PDB entry 5AHR | X-ray diffraction, 2.19 A resolution | chain A

# Chain A
Name: DNA cross-link repair 1A protein
Organism: Homo sapiens
UniProt: Q6PJP8 (DCR1A_HUMAN); numbering as in UniProt (aligned over 700-1040)
Amino-acid sequence (343 residues; numbered 698 to 1040; the number before each row is that of its first residue):
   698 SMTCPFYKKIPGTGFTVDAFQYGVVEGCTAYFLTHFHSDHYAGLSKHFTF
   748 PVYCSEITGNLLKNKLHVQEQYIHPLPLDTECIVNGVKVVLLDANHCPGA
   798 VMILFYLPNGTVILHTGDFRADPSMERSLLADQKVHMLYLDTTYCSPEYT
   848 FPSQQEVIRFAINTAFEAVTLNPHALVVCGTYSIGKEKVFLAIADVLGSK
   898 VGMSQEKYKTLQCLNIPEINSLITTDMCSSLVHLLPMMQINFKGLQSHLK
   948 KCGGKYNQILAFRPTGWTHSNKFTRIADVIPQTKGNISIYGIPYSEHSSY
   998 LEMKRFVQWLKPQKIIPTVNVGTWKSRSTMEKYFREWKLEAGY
Unresolved in the structure: 963-975
Construct notes: expression tag (698-699)
Metal / ion sites: Zn2+: His732, His734, His793, Asp815
UniProt features mapped onto this chain:
  - mutagenesis: Asp838 (D838N: Impaired nuclear focus formation, reduced interaction with PIAS and increased sensitivity to cisplatin), His994 (H994A: Impaired nuclear focus formation, reduced interaction with PIAS and increased sensitivity to cisplatin)
Reported in the primary citation:
  - conformationally variable residues (side-chain flip): Asp736
  - mutagenesis - D736A: abolished catalytic activity (citing earlier work)
  - mutagenesis - K904A/K906T: decreased binding to ssDNA substrates
  - mutagenesis - K904A/K906T: unchanged catalytic activity
  - catalytic residues: Asp736 (citing earlier work)

# Summary
The Zn2+ site is built by His732, His734, His793 and Asp815. From UniProt: 2 mutagenesis sites. From the
paper: the catalytic residue Asp736; D736A abolishes catalytic activity.
Chain A is DNA cross-link repair 1A protein (Homo sapiens); the structure, Crystal structure of human DNA
cross-link repair 1A, crystal form B, was determined by X-ray diffraction (same publication as 5AHO).
